6WHU - chains B and D of the 4 polymer chains in the assembly; structure by electron microscopy, 3.93 A resolution.

[Chain B (and D)]
Name: Glutamate receptor ionotropic, NMDA 2B
Source organism: Rattus norvegicus
Notes: chain D of this document is another copy of the same molecule, construct and numbering; everything in this record applies to it too
Reference sequence: Q00960 (NMDE2_RAT); residue numbers follow UniProt; this construct covers 27-852
Chain sequence (883 residues; numbered -30 to 852; the number before each row is that of its first residue; numbers below 1 keep their minus sign (Met-30 is residue -30)):
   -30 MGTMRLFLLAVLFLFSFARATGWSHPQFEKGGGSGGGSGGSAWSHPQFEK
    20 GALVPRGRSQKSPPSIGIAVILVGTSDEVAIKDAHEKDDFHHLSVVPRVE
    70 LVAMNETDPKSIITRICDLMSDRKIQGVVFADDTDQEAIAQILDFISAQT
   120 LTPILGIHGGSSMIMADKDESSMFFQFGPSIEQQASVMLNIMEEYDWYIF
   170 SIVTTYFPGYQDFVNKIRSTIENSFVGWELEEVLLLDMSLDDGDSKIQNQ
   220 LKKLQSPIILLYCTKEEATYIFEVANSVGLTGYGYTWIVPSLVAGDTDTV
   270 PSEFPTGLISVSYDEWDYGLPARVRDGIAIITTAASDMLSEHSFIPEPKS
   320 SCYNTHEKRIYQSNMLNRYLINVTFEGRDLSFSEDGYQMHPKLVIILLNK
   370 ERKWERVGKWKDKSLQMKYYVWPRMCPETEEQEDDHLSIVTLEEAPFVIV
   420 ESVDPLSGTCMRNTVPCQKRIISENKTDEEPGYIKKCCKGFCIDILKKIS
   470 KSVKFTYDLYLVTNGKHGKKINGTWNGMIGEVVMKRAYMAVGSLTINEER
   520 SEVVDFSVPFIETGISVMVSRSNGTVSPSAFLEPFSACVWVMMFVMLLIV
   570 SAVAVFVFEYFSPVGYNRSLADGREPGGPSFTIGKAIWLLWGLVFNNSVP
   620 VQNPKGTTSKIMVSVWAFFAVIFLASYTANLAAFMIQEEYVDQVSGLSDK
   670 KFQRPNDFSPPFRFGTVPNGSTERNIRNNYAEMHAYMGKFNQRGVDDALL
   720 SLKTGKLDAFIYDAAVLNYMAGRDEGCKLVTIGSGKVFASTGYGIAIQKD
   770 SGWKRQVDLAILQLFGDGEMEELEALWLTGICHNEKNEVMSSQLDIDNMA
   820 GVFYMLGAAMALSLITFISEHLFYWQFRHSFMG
Unresolved in the structure: -30 to 34, 58-64, 209-212, 395-402, 443-447, 582-597, 846-852
Sequence notes: expression tag (-30 to 26); conflict Asp348 (Asn in Q00960), Cys557 (Asp in Q00960), Ser588 (Cys in Q00960), Ser838 (Cys in Q00960), Ser849 (Cys in Q00960)
Curated features (UniProtKB/Swiss-Prot):
  - region: Lys604 to Pro623 (Pore-forming)
  - binding site (Zn(2+)): His127, Glu284
  - binding site (L-glutamate): Thr514, Arg519, Ser690, Thr691, Asp732
  - site: Asn615 (Functional determinant of NMDA receptors)
  - glycosylation (N-linked (GlcNAc...) asparagine): Asn74, Asn341, Asn444, Asn491, Asn542, Asn688
  - mutagenesis: His60 (H60A: Normal zinc binding), His127 (H127A: Reduced zinc binding), Asp283 (D283A: Slightly reduced zinc binding), Glu284 (E284A: Reduced zinc binding), His311 (H311A: Normal zinc binding), His359 (H359A: Normal zinc binding)
Disulfides: Cys86-Cys321, Cys429-Cys456, Cys436-Cys457, Cys746-Cys801
Covalently attached groups: N-acetylglucosamine (NAG) linked to Asn74, Asn542, Asn688
Ligand contacts: QGP ((2S)-2-amino-3-[2',4'-dichloro-4-hydroxy-5-(phosphonomethyl)biphenyl-3-yl]propanoic acid): Glu413, Ala414, Pro415, His486, Ser512, Leu513, Thr514, Arg519, Gly689, Ser690, Thr691, Tyr731, Val735, Tyr762
From the paper describing this entry:
  - conformationally variable residues (loop rearrangement): Val808

[Chain B / chain D interface]
Contacting residue pairs - 5 pairs, chain B then chain D:
  Ser246(B) - Val247(D)
  Val247(B) - Ser246(D)
  Val247(B) - Val247(D)  hydrophobic
  Gly248(B) - Val247(D)
  Asn616(B) - Asn616(D)
Other interface residues (no listed pair), chain B (5 interface residues in all): Asn218
Other interface residues (no listed pair), chain D (5 interface residues in all): Asn218, Gly248

[Overview]
The chain B/chain D interface involves 5 residues from each chain. Ligands of chain B: compound QGP.
Covalently linked N-acetylglucosamine: at Asn74(B), Asn542(B) and Asn688(B). Curated annotation (UniProt)
lists Zn2+-binding residues His127(B) and Glu284(B), 5 L-glutamate-binding residues and 6 mutagenesis sites on
chain B. From the paper: conformational variability at Val808(B).
Both chains are Glutamate receptor ionotropic, NMDA 2B (Rattus norvegicus). Entry 6WHU (GluN1b-GluN2B NMDA
receptor in complex with SDZ 220-040 and L689,560, class 1) was determined by electron microscopy, deposited
together with 6USU, 6USV, 6WHR, 6WHS, 6WHT, 6WHV and 5 further entries.
